Entry 4MGA (X-ray diffraction, 1.80 A resolution); this record covers chains B and D of the 4 polymer chains in the assembly.

== Chain B ==
Protein: Estrogen receptor
From: Homo sapiens
Notes: fragment: ligand binding domain
Reference sequence: P03372 (ESR1_HUMAN); residue numbers follow UniProt; this construct covers 302-552
Chain sequence (255 residues; each row starts with the number of its first residue):
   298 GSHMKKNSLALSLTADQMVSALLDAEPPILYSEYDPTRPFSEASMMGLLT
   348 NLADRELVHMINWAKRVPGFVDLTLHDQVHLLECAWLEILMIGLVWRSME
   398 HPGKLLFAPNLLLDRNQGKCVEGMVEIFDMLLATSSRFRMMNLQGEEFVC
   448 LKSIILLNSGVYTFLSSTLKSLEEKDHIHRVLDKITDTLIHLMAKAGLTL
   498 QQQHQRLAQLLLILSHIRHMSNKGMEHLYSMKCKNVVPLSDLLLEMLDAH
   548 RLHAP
Disordered / not traced: 298-302, 462-471, 549-552
Differences from the reference sequence: expression tag (298-301); engineered mutation Ser-537 (Tyr in P03372)
Modified / non-standard residues: Cys-381 (s-hydroxycysteine; CSO); Cys-417 (s-hydroxycysteine; CSO); Cys-530 (s-hydroxycysteine; CSO)
Ligand contacts: 4-(2,4,4-trimethylpentan-2-yl)phenol (27L): Met-343, Leu-346, Thr-347, Ala-350, Glu-353, Leu-384, Leu-387, Met-388, Leu-391, Arg-394, Phe-404

== Chain D ==
Protein: Nuclear receptor coactivator 1
Notes: fragment: coactivator peptide SRC-1
Reference sequence: Q15788 (NCOA1_HUMAN); residues 686-698 here = UniProt positions 686-698
Chain sequence (13 residues; numbered 686 to 698; the number before each row is that of its first residue):
   686 RHKILHRLLQEGS
Disordered / not traced: 686, 697-698
Curated features (UniProtKB/Swiss-Prot):
  - motif: Leu-690 to Leu-694 (LXXLL motif 4)
  - modified residue: Ser-698 (Phosphoserine)

== How chain B and chain D interact ==
Residue-residue contacts (20; chain B residue first):
  Ile-358(B) with Leu-690(D), hydrophobic; Leu-693(D), hydrophobic; Leu-694(D), hydrophobic
  Lys-362(B) with Leu-693(D); Leu-694(D), hydrogen bond (side chain-backbone); Glu-696(D), hydrogen bond (side chain-backbone)
  Leu-372(B) with Leu-694(D), hydrophobic; Gln-695(D)
  Gln-375(B) with Leu-694(D)
  Val-376(B) with Leu-690(D); His-691(D); Leu-694(D), hydrophobic
  Leu-379(B) with Leu-694(D), hydrophobic
  Glu-380(B) with Leu-690(D)
  Asp-538(B) with Ile-689(D)
  Leu-539(B) with Ile-689(D); Leu-693(D), hydrophobic
  Glu-542(B) with Lys-688(D); Ile-689(D), hydrogen bond (side chain-backbone)
  Met-543(B) with Leu-690(D), hydrophobic
Interface residues without a listed pair, chain B (12 interface residues in all): Phe-367

== In short ==
Chain B and chain D form an interface of 12 and 8 residues respectively; the contacts include 3 hydrogen
bonds. Polar pairs include Lys-362(B)/Leu-694(D), Lys-362(B)/Glu-696(D) and Glu-542(B)/Ile-689(D). Bound to
chain B: 4-(2,4,4-trimethylpentan-2-yl)phenol.
Chain B is Estrogen receptor (Homo sapiens) and chain D is Nuclear receptor coactivator 1; the structure,
Crystal structure of hERa-LBD (Y537S) in complex with 4-tert-octylphenol, was determined by X-ray diffraction
(same publication as 4MG5, 4MG6, 4MG7, 4MG8, 4MG9, 4MGB, 4MGC and 4MGD).
